Entry 6O85 (electron microscopy, 3.03 A resolution); this record covers chains C and E of the 13 polymer chains in the assembly.

# Chain C
Name: Translation initiation factor eIF-2B subunit beta
Source organism: Homo sapiens
Reference sequence: P49770 (EI2BB_HUMAN); residues 2-351 here = UniProt positions 2-351
Amino-acid sequence (368 residues; numbered -16 to 351; the number before each row is that of its first residue; numbers below 1 keep their minus sign (Met-16 is residue -16)):
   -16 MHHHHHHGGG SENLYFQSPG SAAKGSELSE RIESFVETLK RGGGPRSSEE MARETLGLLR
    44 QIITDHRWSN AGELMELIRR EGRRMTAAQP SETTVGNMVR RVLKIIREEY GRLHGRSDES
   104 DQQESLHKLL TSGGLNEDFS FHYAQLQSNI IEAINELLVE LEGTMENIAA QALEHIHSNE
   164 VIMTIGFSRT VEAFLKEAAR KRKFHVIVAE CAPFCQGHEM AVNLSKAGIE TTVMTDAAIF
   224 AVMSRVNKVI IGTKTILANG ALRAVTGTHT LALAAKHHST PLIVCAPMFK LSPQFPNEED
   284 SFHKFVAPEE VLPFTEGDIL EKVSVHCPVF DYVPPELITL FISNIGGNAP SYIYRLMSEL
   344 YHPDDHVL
Not modelled in the structure: -16 to 7, 99-125
Sequence notes: initiating methionine (-16); expression tag (-15 to 1)
Small-molecule neighbours: C7B (2-(4-chloranylphenoxy)-N-[4-[2-(4-chloranylphenoxy)ethanoylamino]cyclohexyl]ethanamide): Asn162, Val164, His188, Ile190, Thr215, Val225, Arg228
Curated features (UniProtKB/Swiss-Prot):
  - natural variant: Val85 (V85E: In VWM2), Ala127 (A127V: Found in a patient with Rett syndrome-like phenotype; uncertain significance), Ser171 (S171F: In VWM2), Pro196 (P196S: In VWM2), Gly200 (G200V: In VWM2), Glu213 (E213G: In VWM2), Cys268 (C268Y: In VWM2), Lys273 (K273R: In VWM2), Val316 (V316D: In VWM2), Gly329 (G329V: In VWM2)
From the paper describing this entry:
  - mutagenesis - N132D: increased catalytic activity with Eukaryotic translation initiation factor 2 subunit 1

# Chain E
Name: Translation initiation factor eIF-2B subunit delta
Source organism: Homo sapiens
Reference sequence: Q9UI10 (EI2BD_HUMAN); numbering as in UniProt (aligned over 1-523)
Amino-acid sequence (523 residues; each row starts with the number of its first residue):
     1 MAAVAVAVRE DSGSGMKAEL PPGPGAVGRE MTKEEKLQLR KEKKQQKKKR KEEKGAEPET
    61 GSAVSAAQCQ VGPTRELPES GIQLGTPREK VPAGRSKAEL RAERRAKQEA ERALKQARKG
   121 EQGGPPPKAS PSTAGETPSG VKRLPEYPQV DDLLLRRLVK KPERQQVPTR KDYGSKVSLF
   181 SHLPQYSRQN SLTQFMSIPS SVIHPAMVRL GLQYSQGLVS GSNARCIALL RALQQVIQDY
   241 TTPPNEELSR DLVNKLKPYM SFLTQCRPLS ASMHNAIKFL NKEITSVGSS KREEEAKSEL
   301 RAAIDRYVQE KIVLAAQAIS RFAYQKISNG DVILVYGCSS LVSRILQEAW TEGRRFRVVV
   361 VDSRPWLEGR HTLRSLVHAG VPASYLLIPA ASYVLPEVSK VLLGAHALLA NGSVMSRVGT
   421 AQLALVARAH NVPVLVCCET YKFCERVQTD AFVSNELDDP DDLQCKRGEH VALANWQNHA
   481 SLRLLNLVYD VTPPELVDLV ITELGMIPCS SVPVVLRVKS SDQ
Not modelled in the structure: 1-165, 523
Small-molecule neighbours: C7B (2-(4-chloranylphenoxy)-N-[4-[2-(4-chloranylphenoxy)ethanoylamino]cyclohexyl]ethanamide): Val177, Ser178, Leu179, Phe180, Phe452, Leu485
Curated features (UniProtKB/Swiss-Prot):
  - region: Arg170 to Leu179 (May bind the chemical integrated stress response (ISR) inhibitor ISRIB)
  - modified residue: Ala2 (N-acetylalanine), Ser12 (Phosphoserine), Thr86 (Phosphothreonine), Ser130 (Phosphoserine)
  - natural variant: Arg209 (R209Q: In VWM4), Ala228 (A228V: In VWM4), Leu269 (L269R: In VWM4), Arg357 (R357Q: In VWM4), Arg374 (R374C: In VWM4), Cys465 (C465R: In VWM4), Tyr489 (Y489H: In VWM4)
From the paper describing this entry:
  - mutagenesis - R250A (kobs=0.013min-1), R250E (kobs=0.023min-1): unchanged catalytic activity on dissociated tetramers
  - mutagenesis - R250A (kobs=0.012min-1), R250E (kobs=0.017min-1): decreased catalytic activity on ISRIB-stabilized eIF2B octamer

# Chain C / chain E interface
Residue-residue contacts (31; chain C residue first):
  Glu157(C) - Arg446(E)
  Glu157(C) - Val447(E)
  Glu157(C) - Val453(E)
  His158(C) - Val447(E)
  His158(C) - Val453(E)
  Ile159(C) - Val453(E)
  His160(C) - Leu179(E)
  His160(C) - His182(E)
  His160(C) - Phe452(E)
  His160(C) - Val453(E)
  Ser161(C) - Ser178(E)
  Ser161(C) - Leu179(E)
  Ser161(C) - Ser181(E)
  Asn162(C) - Ser178(E)
  Asn162(C) - Leu179(E)
  Arg185(C) - His182(E)
  Lys231(C) - Thr449(E)
  Lys231(C) - Asp450(E)  salt bridge
  Lys259(C) - Glu495(E)  salt bridge
  Pro264(C) - Thr449(E)
  Leu323(C) - Asn411(E)
  Leu323(C) - Val447(E)  hydrophobic
  Leu323(C) - Thr449(E)
  Gly330(C) - Ala410(E)
  Gly330(C) - Val447(E)
  Ala332(C) - Ala410(E)
  Ala332(C) - Asn411(E)
  Ser334(C) - Ser510(E)
  Tyr335(C) - Val514(E)  hydrophobic
  Arg338(C) - Arg517(E)
  Glu342(C) - Arg517(E)
Also at the interface, not in a pair above, chain C (20 interface residues in all): Glu163, Ile266, Thr322
Also at the interface, not in a pair above, chain E (18 interface residues in all): Gln448, Pro513

# Summary
Chain C and chain E form an interface of 20 and 18 residues respectively; the contacts include 2 salt bridges.
Polar contacts include Lys231(C)-Asp450(E) and Lys259(C)-Glu495(E). The paper reports that R250A and R250E of
chain E reduce catalytic activity on ISRIB-stabilized eIF2B octamer; N132D of chain C increases catalytic
activity with Eukaryotic translation initiation factor 2 subunit 1.
Chain C is Translation initiation factor eIF-2B subunit beta and chain E is Translation initiation factor
eIF-2B subunit delta, both from Homo sapiens; the structure, Electron cryo-microscopy of the eukaryotic
translation initiation factor 2B bound to eukaryotic translation initiation factor 2 ..., was determined by
electron microscopy, deposited together with 6O81 and 6O9Z.
